Entry 2M6Z (solution NMR); this record covers chains A and B of the 4 polymer chains in the assembly.

== Chain A ==
Molecule: Hemoglobin subunit alpha
From: Homo sapiens
Reference sequence: P69905 (HBA_HUMAN); residues 1-141 here correspond to UniProt positions 2-142 (UniProt number = residue number + 1)
Chain sequence (141 residues; numbered 1 to 141; the number before each row is that of its first residue):
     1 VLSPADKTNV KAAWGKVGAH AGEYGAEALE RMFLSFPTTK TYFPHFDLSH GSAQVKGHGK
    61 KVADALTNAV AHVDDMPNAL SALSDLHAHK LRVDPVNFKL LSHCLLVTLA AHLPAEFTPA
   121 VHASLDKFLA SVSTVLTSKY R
Residues lining bound ligands: heme (HEM): Met32, His45, Phe46, His58, Lys61, Val62, Ala65, Ala82, Leu83, Leu86, Leu91, Val93, Asn97, Phe98, Leu101, Leu136
UniProt features mapped onto this chain:
  - binding site (O2): His58
  - binding site (heme b): His87
  - site: Thr8, Asn9 (Microbial infection: Cleavage), Lys11 (Not glycated), Ala13, Trp14 (Microbial infection: Cleavage), Tyr24, Gly25 (Microbial infection: Cleavage), Leu29, Glu30 (Microbial infection: Cleavage), His45, Phe46 (Microbial infection: Cleavage), Asp47, Leu48 (Microbial infection: Cleavage), Ser52, Ala53 (Microbial infection: Cleavage), Val55, Lys56 (Microbial infection: Cleavage), Lys56 (Not glycated), Gly59, Lys60 (Microbial infection: Cleavage), Lys60 (Not glycated), Lys90 (Not glycated), Leu91, Arg92 (Microbial infection: Cleavage), Lys99 (Not glycated), Leu106, Val107 (Microbial infection: Cleavage), Thr108, Leu109 (Microbial infection: Cleavage), Val121, His122 (Microbial infection: Cleavage), Ser133, Thr134 (Microbial infection: Cleavage)
  - modified residue: Ser3 (Phosphoserine), Lys7 (N6-succinyllysine), Thr8 (Phosphothreonine), Lys11 (N6-succinyllysine), Lys16 (N6-acetyllysine), Tyr24 (Phosphotyrosine), Ser35 (Phosphoserine), Lys40 (N6-succinyllysine), Ser49 (Phosphoserine), Ser102 (Phosphoserine), Thr108 (Phosphothreonine), Ser124 (Phosphoserine), Ser131 (Phosphoserine), Thr134 (Phosphothreonine), Thr137 (Phosphothreonine), Ser138 (Phosphoserine)
  - glycosylation (N-linked (Glc) (glycation) lysine): Lys7, Lys16, Lys40, Lys61
From the paper describing this entry:
  - binding site for heme: Leu91
  - contacts within the chain: Trp14-Thr67 (hydrogen bond), Thr118-Val121 (hydrogen bond) (proposed by the authors, not directly observed)
  - higher-order assembly contacts with a neighbouring Hemoglobin subunit beta: Leu34, Thr38, Thr41, Val96, Val107, Thr118

== Chain B ==
Molecule: Hemoglobin subunit beta
From: Homo sapiens
Reference sequence: P68871 (HBB_HUMAN); residues 1-146 here correspond to UniProt positions 2-147 (UniProt number = residue number + 1)
Chain sequence (146 residues; numbered 1 to 146; the number before each row is that of its first residue):
     1 VHLTPEEKSA VTALWGKVNV DEVGGEALGR LLVVYPWTQR FFESFGDLST PDAVMGNPKV
    61 KAHGKKVLGA FSDGLAHLDN LKGTFATLSE LHCDKLHVDP ENFRLLGNVL VCVLAHHFGK
   121 EFTPPVQAAY QKVVAGVANA LAHKYH
Metal / ion sites: heme Fe near His92 (its only coordinating residue here)
Residues lining bound ligands: heme (HEM): Thr38, Phe41, His63, Lys66, Val67, Ala70, Leu88, Leu91, His92, Leu96, Val98, Asn102, Phe103, Leu106, Val137, Leu141
UniProt features mapped onto this chain:
  - binding site ((2R)-2,3-bisphosphoglycerate): Val1, His2, Lys82, His143
  - binding site (heme b): His63, His92
  - site: Glu7, Lys8 (Microbial infection: Cleavage), Gly25, Glu26 (Microbial infection: Cleavage), Gly29, Arg30 (Microbial infection: Cleavage), Tyr35, Pro36 (Microbial infection: Cleavage), Trp37, Thr38 (Microbial infection: Cleavage), Phe45, Gly46 (Microbial infection: Cleavage), Asp52, Ala53 (Microbial infection: Cleavage), Gly56, Asn57 (Microbial infection: Cleavage), Lys59 (Not glycated), Phe71, Ser72 (Microbial infection: Cleavage), Gly74, Leu75 (Microbial infection: Cleavage), Lys82 (Not glycated), Thr84, Phe85 (Microbial infection: Cleavage), His92, Cys93 (Microbial infection: Cleavage), Lys95 (Not glycated), Arg104, Leu105 (Microbial infection: Cleavage), Leu110, Val111 (Microbial infection: Cleavage), Gly119, Lys120 (Microbial infection: Cleavage), Phe122, Thr123 (Microbial infection: Cleavage), Ala128, Ala129 (Microbial infection: Cleavage) and 2 more in UniProt
  - modified residue: Val1 (N-acetylvaline), Ser9 (Phosphoserine), Thr12 (Phosphothreonine), Ser44 (Phosphoserine), Thr50 (Phosphothreonine), Lys59 (N6-acetyllysine), Lys82 (N6-acetyllysine), Thr87 (Phosphothreonine), Cys93 (S-nitrosocysteine), Lys144 (N6-acetyllysine)
  - glycosylation: Val1 (N-linked (Glc) (glycation) valine), Lys8 (N-linked (Glc) (glycation) lysine), Lys17 (N-linked (Glc) (glycation) lysine), Lys66 (N-linked (Glc) (glycation) lysine), Lys120 (N-linked (Glc) (glycation) lysine), Lys144 (N-linked (Glc) (glycation) lysine)
From the paper describing this entry:
  - binding site for heme: Ala70, Leu96
  - contacts within the chain: Thr4-Glu7 (hydrogen bond), Thr50-Ala53 (hydrogen bond), Thr123-Val126 (hydrogen bond) (proposed by the authors, not directly observed)
  - higher-order assembly contacts with a neighbouring Hemoglobin subunit alpha: Val33, Val34, Met55, Val111

== Interface between chain A and chain B ==
Pairs across the interface - 35 pairs, chain A then chain B:
  Arg31(A) with Pro124(B); Gln127(B)
  Leu34(A) with Pro124(B); Pro125(B); Ala128(B)
  Ser35(A) with Gln127(B); Ala128(B); Gln131(B)
  His103(A) with Asn108(B); Val111(B); Cys112(B); Gln131(B)
  Leu106(A) with Arg30(B)
  Val107(A) with Cys112(B); Ala115(B); Gln127(B)
  Thr108(A) with Phe122(B)
  Ala110(A) with His116(B)
  Ala111(A) with Ala115(B); Gly119(B); Phe122(B)
  Pro114(A) with His116(B)
  Glu116(A) with Arg30(B)
  Phe117(A) with Glu26(B); Arg30(B); Val33(B); Met55(B); His116(B)
  Thr118(A) with Val33(B)
  Pro119(A) with Val33(B); Tyr35(B); Pro51(B)
  His122(A) with Arg30(B); Val34(B)
  Ala123(A) with Val34(B)
Interface residues without a listed pair, chain A (20 interface residues in all): Glu27, Leu113, Ala115, Asp126
Interface residues without a listed pair, chain B (20 interface residues in all): Val109
Interface features reported in the paper:
  - interface residues, chain A: Leu34(A), Val107(A), Thr118(A)
  - interface residues, chain B: Val33(B), Val34(B), Met55(B), Val111(B)

== In short ==
Chain A and chain B each contribute 20 residues to their interface. Chain A binds heme. Ligands of chain B:
heme. The paper reports a binding site for heme at Leu91(A) and Ala70(B) among others; interface residues
Leu34(A), Val107(A) and Val33(B) among others.
Chain A is Hemoglobin subunit alpha and chain B is Hemoglobin subunit beta, both from Homo sapiens; the
structure, Refined solution structure of Human Adult Hemoglobin in the Carbonmonoxy Form, was determined by
solution NMR.
